PDB entry 4BWC | X-ray diffraction, 1.89 A resolution | chains A and B

# Chain A
Name: Phospholipase B-like 1
Organism: Bos taurus
Notes: EC 3.1.1.-; fragment: n-terminal segment, residues 36-205
UniProtKB: Q9GL30 (PLBL1_BOVIN); residue numbers follow UniProt; this construct covers 36-205
Amino-acid sequence (170 residues; each row starts with the number of its first residue):
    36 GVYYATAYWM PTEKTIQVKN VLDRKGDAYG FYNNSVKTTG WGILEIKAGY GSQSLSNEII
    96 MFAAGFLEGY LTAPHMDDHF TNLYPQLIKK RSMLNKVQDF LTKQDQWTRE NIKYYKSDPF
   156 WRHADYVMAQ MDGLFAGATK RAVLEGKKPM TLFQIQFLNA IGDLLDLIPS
Covalent attachments: N-acetylglucosamine (NAG) linked to Asn-68
Ligand contacts: 1-ethoxy-2-(2-ethoxyethoxy)ethane (P4G): Tyr-43, Met-45, Gln-52, Lys-54, Val-56, Asp-58
Curated features (UniProtKB/Swiss-Prot):
  - glycosylation: Asn-68 (N-linked (GlcNAc...) (high mannose) asparagine)

# Chain B
Name: Phospholipase B-like 1
Organism: Bos taurus
Notes: EC 3.1.1.-; fragment: c-terminal segment, residues 225-545
UniProtKB: Q9GL30 (PLBL1_BOVIN); residues 225-545 here = UniProt positions 225-545
Amino-acid sequence (321 residues; row label = number of the first residue in the row):
   225 CSALIKVLPG FENIFFAHSS WYTYAAMLRI YKHWDFNIVD KDTSSSRLSF SSYPGFLESL
   285 DDFYLLSSGL VLLQTTNSVY NKTLLQHVVP QSLLAWQRVR VASMMANNGK QWAEVFSKYN
   345 SGTYNNQYMV LDLKKVNLNH SLDEGTLYIV EQIPTYVEYS EQTAVLRRGY WPSYNIPFHE
   405 KVYNWSGYPI LVKKLGLDYS YDLASRAKIF RRDQGKVTDM ESMKYIMRYN NYKQDPYSKG
   465 DPCNTVCCRE DLNSHSPSPG GCYDTKVADI YLASKYKAYA ISGPTVQGGL PVFHWSRFNK
   525 TLHEGMPEAY NFDFITMKPI L
Modified / non-standard residues: Cys-225 (cysteinesulfonic acid; OCS)
Disulfide bonds: Cys-467/Cys-472, Cys-471/Cys-486
Covalent attachments: N-acetylglucosamine (NAG) linked to Asn-305, Asn-363, Asn-408, Asn-523
Curated features (UniProtKB/Swiss-Prot):
  - glycosylation (N-linked (GlcNAc...) asparagine): Asn-305 (high mannose), Asn-363 (high mannose), Asn-408 (high mannose), Asn-523 (high mannose)

# Interface between chain A and chain B
Pairs across the interface (147; chain A residue first):
  Arg-59(A) / Leu-545(B)  hydrogen bond (side chain-backbone)
  Gly-65(A) / Leu-545(B)
  Phe-66(A) / Ile-544(B)  hydrophobic
  Phe-66(A) / Leu-545(B)  hydrophobic
  Tyr-67(A) / Ile-254(B)
  Val-71(A) / Gly-529(B)
  Val-71(A) / Pro-531(B)
  Lys-72(A) / Gly-529(B)
  Lys-72(A) / Phe-536(B)
  Thr-73(A) / Phe-536(B)
  Thr-74(A) / Phe-536(B)
  Thr-74(A) / Ile-539(B)
  Gly-75(A) / Arg-253(B)
  Gly-75(A) / Ser-506(B)  hydrogen bond (backbone-side chain)
  Gly-75(A) / Phe-536(B)
  Trp-76(A) / Arg-253(B)
  Trp-76(A) / Tyr-255(B)  hydrophobic
  Trp-76(A) / Ala-504(B)  hydrogen bond (side chain-backbone)
  Trp-76(A) / Ile-505(B)
  Trp-76(A) / Ser-506(B)
  Trp-76(A) / Ile-539(B)
  Trp-76(A) / Met-541(B)  hydrophobic
  Gly-77(A) / Arg-253(B)  hydrogen bond (backbone-backbone)
  Gly-77(A) / Ile-254(B)
  Gly-77(A) / Tyr-255(B)  hydrogen bond (backbone-backbone)
  Ile-78(A) / Tyr-255(B)
  Leu-79(A) / Ile-254(B)  hydrophobic
  Leu-79(A) / Tyr-255(B)  hydrogen bond (backbone-backbone)
  Leu-79(A) / Lys-256(B)
  Leu-79(A) / His-257(B)  hydrogen bond (backbone-backbone)
  Glu-80(A) / His-257(B)
  Glu-80(A) / Pro-543(B)
  Glu-80(A) / Ile-544(B)  hydrogen bond (side chain-backbone)
  Glu-80(A) / Leu-545(B)  hydrogen bond (side chain-backbone)
  Ile-81(A) / His-257(B)  hydrogen bond (backbone-backbone)
  Ile-81(A) / Trp-258(B)
  Ile-81(A) / Asp-259(B)  hydrogen bond (backbone-backbone)
  Ile-81(A) / Phe-260(B)  hydrophobic
  Lys-82(A) / Asp-259(B)  salt bridge
  Lys-82(A) / Arg-271(B)
  Lys-82(A) / Leu-545(B)
  Ala-83(A) / Asp-259(B)  hydrogen bond (backbone-backbone)
  Ala-83(A) / Phe-260(B)
  Ala-83(A) / Asn-261(B)  hydrogen bond (backbone-backbone)
  Gly-84(A) / Asn-261(B)  hydrogen bond (backbone-side chain)
  Tyr-85(A) / Asp-259(B)  hydrogen bond
  Tyr-85(A) / Asn-261(B)
  Asn-92(A) / Ile-262(B)
  Asn-92(A) / Val-263(B)  hydrogen bond (side chain-backbone)
  Asn-92(A) / Asp-264(B)
  Ile-95(A) / Asn-261(B)
  Met-96(A) / Phe-260(B)  hydrophobic
  Met-96(A) / Ile-262(B)  hydrophobic
  Met-96(A) / Arg-324(B)
  Ala-99(A) / Phe-260(B)  hydrophobic
  Glu-103(A) / Lys-256(B)  salt bridge
  Glu-103(A) / Trp-258(B)  hydrogen bond
  Thr-107(A) / Ile-254(B)
  His-110(A) / Leu-252(B)
  His-110(A) / Pro-278(B)
  Met-111(A) / Pro-278(B)
  Met-111(A) / Gly-279(B)
  Asp-113(A) / Leu-252(B)
  Asp-113(A) / Glu-528(B)
  Asp-113(A) / Gly-529(B)
  His-114(A) / Ala-250(B)
  His-114(A) / Leu-252(B)
  His-114(A) / Tyr-277(B)
  His-114(A) / Pro-278(B)
  His-114(A) / Phe-280(B)
  Thr-116(A) / Leu-526(B)
  Thr-116(A) / Glu-528(B)
  Asn-117(A) / Ala-249(B)
  Asn-117(A) / Leu-526(B)
  Asn-117(A) / His-527(B)  hydrogen bond (side chain-backbone)
  Asn-117(A) / Glu-528(B)  hydrogen bond (side chain-backbone)
  Asn-117(A) / Met-530(B)
  Leu-118(A) / Ala-249(B)
  Leu-118(A) / Ala-250(B)  hydrophobic
  Gln-121(A) / Thr-247(B)
  Gln-121(A) / Ala-249(B)
  Gln-121(A) / Thr-525(B)
  Leu-122(A) / Tyr-246(B)
  Phe-135(A) / Val-312(B)  hydrophobic
  Phe-135(A) / Val-313(B)
  Phe-135(A) / Pro-314(B)
  Lys-138(A) / Pro-314(B)
  Gln-139(A) / Pro-314(B)
  Gln-139(A) / Ser-316(B)  hydrogen bond (side chain-backbone)
  Gln-139(A) / Leu-317(B)
  Gln-139(A) / Leu-318(B)
  Gln-139(A) / Gln-321(B)  hydrogen bond
  Trp-142(A) / Gln-315(B)
  Trp-142(A) / Ser-316(B)
  Trp-142(A) / Leu-317(B)
  Trp-142(A) / Tyr-343(B)  hydrophobic
  Thr-143(A) / Leu-317(B)
  Pro-154(A) / Asp-266(B)
  Pro-154(A) / Met-329(B)
  Phe-155(A) / Leu-317(B)  hydrophobic
  Phe-155(A) / Val-325(B)  hydrophobic
  Phe-155(A) / Met-329(B)  hydrophobic
  Phe-155(A) / Val-339(B)
  Phe-155(A) / Lys-342(B)
  Phe-155(A) / Tyr-343(B)  hydrophobic
  Trp-156(A) / Tyr-343(B)  hydrogen bond
  Arg-157(A) / Asp-264(B)  salt bridge
  Arg-157(A) / Asp-266(B)  salt bridge
  His-158(A) / Asp-264(B)
  His-158(A) / Asp-266(B)
  His-158(A) / Thr-267(B)  hydrogen bond
  His-158(A) / Met-328(B)
  His-158(A) / Met-329(B)
  Ala-159(A) / Val-325(B)
  Tyr-161(A) / Asp-264(B)  hydrogen bond
  Tyr-161(A) / Met-328(B)  hydrophobic
  Val-162(A) / Trp-320(B)  hydrophobic
  Val-162(A) / Arg-324(B)
  Met-163(A) / Gln-321(B)  hydrogen bond
  Gln-165(A) / Trp-258(B)
  Gln-165(A) / Phe-260(B)
  Gln-165(A) / Leu-281(B)
  Gln-165(A) / Arg-324(B)  hydrogen bond
  Met-166(A) / Leu-281(B)  hydrophobic
  Met-166(A) / Trp-320(B)  hydrophobic
  Leu-169(A) / Gly-279(B)
  Leu-193(A) / Phe-280(B)
  Asn-194(A) / Gly-279(B)  hydrogen bond (side chain-backbone)
  Asn-194(A) / Phe-280(B)
  Asn-194(A) / Leu-281(B)  hydrogen bond (side chain-backbone)
  Asn-194(A) / Glu-282(B)
  Asn-194(A) / Trp-320(B)
  Ile-196(A) / Tyr-246(B)
  Ile-196(A) / Phe-280(B)  hydrophobic
  Gly-197(A) / Leu-284(B)
  Gly-197(A) / Tyr-348(B)
  Asp-198(A) / Leu-318(B)
  Asp-198(A) / Ala-319(B)  hydrogen bond (side chain-backbone)
  Asp-198(A) / Trp-320(B)
  Asp-198(A) / Thr-347(B)  hydrogen bond
  Asp-198(A) / Tyr-348(B)
  Leu-200(A) / Tyr-246(B)
  Asp-201(A) / Thr-347(B)
  Asp-201(A) / Tyr-348(B)  hydrogen bond (side chain-backbone)
  Asp-201(A) / Asn-349(B)  hydrogen bond (side chain-backbone)
  Leu-202(A) / Val-312(B)  hydrophobic
  Ser-205(A) / Leu-309(B)
Interface residues without a listed pair, chain A (66 interface residues in all): Leu-57, Tyr-64, Pro-120, Leu-136, Tyr-150, Ala-195
Interface residues without a listed pair, chain B (71 interface residues in all): Met-251, Ser-275, Ser-345, Gly-346, Asp-488, Lys-490, Lys-542

# In short
66 residues of chain A face 71 of chain B across their interface, with 32 hydrogen bonds and 4 salt bridges.
Among the polar pairs are Lys-82(A)/Asp-259(B), Glu-103(A)/Lys-256(B) and Arg-157(A)/Asp-264(B). Ligands of
chain A: 1-ethoxy-2-(2-ethoxyethoxy)ethane. N-acetylglucosamine is covalently linked to Asn-68(A).
Here chain A is Phospholipase B-like 1 and chain B is Phospholipase B-like 1, both from Bos taurus. Entry 4BWC
(X-ray structure of a phospholiapse B like protein 1 from bovine kidneys) was determined by X-ray diffraction.
